5TH0 - chains B and E of the 6 polymer chains in the assembly; structure by X-ray diffraction, 2.25 A resolution.

Chain B:
Protein: Hemagglutinin HA2 chain
Organism: Influenza A virus
UniProt: A0A0J9X253 (A0A0J9X253_9INFA); residue numbers follow UniProt; this construct covers 2-174
Chain sequence (180 residues; row label = number of the first residue in the row):
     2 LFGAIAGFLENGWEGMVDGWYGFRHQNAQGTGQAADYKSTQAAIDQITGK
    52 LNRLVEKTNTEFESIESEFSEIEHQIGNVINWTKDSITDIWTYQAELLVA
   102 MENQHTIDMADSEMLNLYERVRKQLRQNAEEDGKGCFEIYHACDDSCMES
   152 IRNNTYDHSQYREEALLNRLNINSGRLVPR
Unresolved in the structure: 173-181
Cystine bridges: Cys144-Cys148
Covalently attached groups: N-acetylglucosamine (NAG) linked to Asn82
Construct notes: expression tag (175-181)

Chain E:
Protein: Hemagglutinin HA1 chain
Organism: Influenza A virus
UniProt: A0A0J9X252 (A0A0J9X252_9INFA); the construct lacks a stretch of the UniProt sequence and is renumbered around it, so the offset changes along the chain: 7-129 = UniProt 1-123; 130-158 = UniProt 125-153; 159-263 = UniProt 156-260; 265-276 = UniProt 261-272; 1 more segments
Chain sequence (323 residues; row label = number of the first residue in the row; note: 1 number in that range is skipped by the numbering (no residue carries it; nothing is unmodelled there); a row labelled like 158A-158B holds insertion residues (158A, then the next letters in order)):
     7 ADPGDKICLGHHAVANGTIVKTLTNEQEEVTNATETVESTGINRLCMKGR
    57 KHKDLGNCHPIGMLIGTPACDLHLTGMWDTLIERENAIAYCYPGATVNVE
   107 ALRQKIMESGGINKISTGFTYGS
  129A S
   130 INSAGTTRACMRNGGNSFYAELKWLVSKS
158A-158B AG
   159 QNFPQTTNTYRNTDTAEHLIMWGIHHPSSTQEKNDLYGTQSLSISVGSST
   209 YRNNFVPVVGARPQVNGLSSRIDFHWTLVQPGDNITFSHNGGLIAPSRVS
   259 KLIGR
   265 GLGIQSDAPIDN
  276A N
   277 CESKCFWRGGSINTRLPFQNLSPRTVGQCPKYVNRRSLMLATGMRNVPEL
Unresolved in the structure: 7-10, 326
Cystine bridges: Cys52-Cys277, Cys64-Cys76, Cys97-Cys139, Cys281-Cys305
Covalently attached groups: N-acetylglucosamine (NAG) linked to Asn242
Construct notes: engineered mutation Ala158A (Lys154 in A0A0J9X252), Leu226 (Gln223 in A0A0J9X252), Ser228 (Gly225 in A0A0J9X252)
Reported in the primary citation:
  - mutagenesis - D193T: decreased binding to avian-type receptors
  - mutagenesis - D193T/Q226L/G228S: increased binding to human-type receptors
  - specificity-determining residues: Asp193 (proposed by the authors, not directly observed)
  - mutagenesis - Q226L/G228S, G228S: abolished binding to alpha2-3 sialosides
  - mutagenesis - Q226L/G228S: unchanged binding to human-type alpha2-6 receptors

Chain B / chain E interface:
Residue-residue contacts - 10 pairs, chain B then chain E:
  Gln47(B) - Thr30(E)
  Gly50(B) - Leu29(E)
  Gly50(B) - Thr30(E)
  Lys51(B) - Leu29(E)
  Lys51(B) - Thr30(E)
  Arg54(B) - Thr28(E)
  Arg54(B) - Leu29(E)  hydrogen bond (side chain-backbone)
  Met102(B) - Leu29(E)  hydrophobic
  Glu103(B) - Leu29(E)
  His106(B) - Thr30(E)
Interface residues without a listed pair, chain B (9 interface residues in all): Asp46, Thr61
Interface residues without a listed pair, chain E (4 interface residues in all): Asn310

Summary:
9 residues of chain B face 4 of chain E across their interface; the contacts include 1 hydrogen bond. The
hydrogen-bonded pair is Arg54(B)-Leu29(E). Covalently linked N-acetylglucosamine: at Asn82(B). From the paper:
Q226L/G228S and G228S of chain E abolish binding to alpha2-3 sialosides; the specificity determinant
Asp193(E); 4 substitutions were tested in all.
Here chain B is Hemagglutinin HA2 chain and chain E is Hemagglutinin HA1 chain, both from Influenza A virus.
Entry 5TH0 (Crystal structure of H10 hemagglutinin mutant (K158aA-Q226L-G228S) from Jiangxi-Donghu (2013)
H10N8 influenza virus) was determined by X-ray diffraction (same publication as 5TGO, 5TGU, 5TGV, 5TH1, 5THB,
5THC and 5THF).
